PDB entry 1I5K | X-ray diffraction, 2.70 A resolution | chains B and C of the 4 polymer chains in the assembly

Chain B:
Name: Plasminogen
Organism: Homo sapiens
Notes: EC 3.4.21.7; fragment: modified recombinant kringle-2 domain
UniProtKB: P00747 (PLMN_HUMAN); aligned to UniProt positions 183-263 over residues 100-180 (the alignment contains insertions or deletions, so no single offset holds)
Amino-acid sequence (84 residues; row label = number of the first residue in the row):
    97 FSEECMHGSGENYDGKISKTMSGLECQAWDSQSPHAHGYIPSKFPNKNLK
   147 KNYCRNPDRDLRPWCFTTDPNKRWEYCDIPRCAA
Disordered / not traced: 97-98, 179-180
Construct notes: cloning artifact (97-99); engineered mutation G104 (Cys188 in P00747), D156 (Glu240 in P00747), Y172 (Leu256 in P00747); conflict A179 (Thr263 in P00747), A180 (Thr264 in P00747)
Disulfides: C101-C178, C122-C161, C150-C173

Chain C:
Name: M protein
Notes: fragment: vek-30 (30 residue internal peptide)
UniProtKB: P49054 (PAM_STRPY); aligned to UniProt positions 85-114 over residues 301-330 (the alignment contains insertions or deletions, so no single offset holds)
Amino-acid sequence (30 residues; each row starts with the number of its first residue):
   301 VEKLTADAELQRLKNERHEEAELERLKSEY
Disordered / not traced: 301, 328-330
Construct notes: conflict Y330 (Arg114 in P49054)
Curated features (UniProtKB/Swiss-Prot):
  - region: V301 to E329 (Able to bind plasminogen)

How chain B and chain C interact:
Pairs across the interface (18; chain B residue first):
  Q128(B) - K303(C)
  Q128(B) - R312(C)
  P130(B) - E319(C)
  H131(B) - E319(C)  salt bridge
  A132(B) - N315(C)
  A132(B) - E316(C)
  A132(B) - E319(C)  hydrogen bond (backbone-side chain)
  H133(B) - R312(C)  hydrogen bond (backbone-side chain)
  I136(B) - K303(C)
  I136(B) - R312(C)
  S138(B) - L304(C)
  K139(B) - L304(C)
  K139(B) - E309(C)  salt bridge
  K139(B) - R312(C)
  P166(B) - L323(C)
  R169(B) - E316(C)  salt bridge
  R169(B) - E319(C)  salt bridge
  R169(B) - E320(C)  salt bridge
Other interface residues (no listed pair), chain B (11 interface residues in all): G134

Summary:
11 residues of chain B face 9 of chain C across their interface; the contacts include 2 hydrogen bonds and 5
salt bridges. Polar pairs include H131(B)-E319(C), K139(B)-E309(C) and R169(B)-E316(C).
Here chain B is Plasminogen (Homo sapiens) and chain C is M protein. Entry 1I5K (Structure and binding
determinants of the recombinant kringle-2 domain of human plasminogen to an internal peptide ...) was
determined by X-ray diffraction.
